8FNG - chains A and E of the 12 polymer chains in the assembly; structure by electron microscopy, 2.20 A resolution.

# Chain A
Molecule: Lamina-associated polypeptide 2, isoform alpha, Integrase chimera
From: Homo sapiens
Notes: EC 2.7.7.-, 3.1.-.-
UniProtKB: chimeric construct of P42166, P12497: residues -53 to -3 from P42166 (LAP2A_HUMAN) positions 50-100 (UniProt number = residue number + 103); residues 1-288 from P12497 positions 1148-1435 (UniProt number = residue number + 1147)
Chain sequence (364 residues; each row starts with the number of its first residue; numbers below 1 keep their minus sign (Gly-75 is residue -75)):
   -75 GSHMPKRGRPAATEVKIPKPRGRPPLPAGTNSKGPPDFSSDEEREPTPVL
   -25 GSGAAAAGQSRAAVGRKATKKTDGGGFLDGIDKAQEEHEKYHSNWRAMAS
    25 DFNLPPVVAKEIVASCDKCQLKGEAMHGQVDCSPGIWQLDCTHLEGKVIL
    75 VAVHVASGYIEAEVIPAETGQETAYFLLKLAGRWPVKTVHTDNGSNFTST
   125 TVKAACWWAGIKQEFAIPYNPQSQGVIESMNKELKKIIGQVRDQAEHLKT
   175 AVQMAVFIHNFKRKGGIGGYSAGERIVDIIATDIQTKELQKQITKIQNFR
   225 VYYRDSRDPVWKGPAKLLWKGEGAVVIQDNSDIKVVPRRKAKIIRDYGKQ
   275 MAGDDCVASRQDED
Disordered / not traced: -75 to 0, 229-235, 269-288
Construct notes: expression tag (-75 to -54); conflict Gln-17 (Arg86 in P42166); linker (-2 to 0); engineered mutation Ala140 (Gly1287 in P12497)
Ion coordination: Zn2+: His12, His16, Cys40, Cys43; Mg2+ site 1: Asp64, Asp116 (together with Dolutegravir); Mg2+ site 2: Asp64, Glu152 (together with Dolutegravir)
Residues lining bound ligands: Dolutegravir (DLU; (4R,12aS)-N-(2,4-difluorobenzyl)-7-hydroxy-4-methyl-6,8-dioxo-3,4,6,8,12,12a-hexahydro-2H-pyrido[1',2':4,5]pyrazino[2,1-b][1,3]oxazine-9-carboxamide): Asp64, Cys65, Asp116, Asn117, Gly118, Tyr143, Pro145, Gln146, Glu152
Swiss-Prot annotation at these positions:
  - modified residue: Thr-46 (Phosphothreonine), Ser-44 (Phosphoserine), Ser-37 (Phosphoserine), Ser-36 (Phosphoserine), Thr-29 (Phosphothreonine), Ser-24 (Phosphoserine), Arg-15 (Omega-N-methylarginine)
  - zinc finger: Asp3 to Gln44 (Integrase-type)
  - DNA-binding region: Phe223 to Asp270 (Integrase-type)
  - binding site (Zn(2+)): His12, His16, Cys40, Cys43
  - binding site (Mg(2+)): Asp64, Asp116, Glu152
From the paper describing this entry:
  - conformationally variable residues (side-chain flip): Gln148
  - mutagenesis - E138K: unchanged catalytic activity
  - mutagenesis - G140A (3- to 5-fold), Q148H (5- to 10-fold), Q148K (5- to 10-fold), Q148R (5- to 10-fold): decreased catalytic activity
  - catalytic residues: Glu152 (citing earlier work)

# Chain E
Molecule: 27-nt DNA strand
Sequence (27 nucleotides; numbered 15 to 41; the number before each row is that of its first residue):
    15 ACTGCTAGAGATTTTCCCGCCCACGCT
Disordered / not traced: 34-41

# Chain A / chain E interface
Contacting residue pairs (26):
  His51(A) - DG18(E)  sugar contact
  Gly52(A) - DT17(E)  hydrogen bond to the phosphate
  Gly52(A) - DG18(E)  hydrogen bond to the phosphate
  Gly52(A) - DC19(E)  phosphate contact
  Gln53(A) - DT17(E)  hydrogen bond to the base
  Gln53(A) - DC19(E)  phosphate contact
  Val54(A) - DG18(E)  phosphate contact
  Val54(A) - DC19(E)  hydrogen bond to the phosphate
  His114(A) - DT17(E)  salt bridge to the phosphate
  Ala140(A) - DT17(E)  phosphate contact
  Ile141(A) - DC16(E)  phosphate contact
  Ile141(A) - DT17(E)  hydrogen bond to the phosphate
  Asn144(A) - DG18(E)  hydrogen bond to the phosphate
  Gln146(A) - DG18(E)  sugar contact
  Ser147(A) - DT17(E)  hydrogen bond to the phosphate
  Gly149(A) - DG18(E)  hydrogen bond to the base
  Gly149(A) - DC19(E)  sugar contact
  Val150(A) - DC19(E)  phosphate contact
  Glu152(A) - DG18(E)  base contact
  Ser153(A) - DG18(E)  base contact
  Ser153(A) - DC19(E)  hydrogen bond to the base
  Ser153(A) - DT20(E)  hydrogen bond to the sugar
  Met154(A) - DA21(E)  phosphate contact
  Lys156(A) - DT20(E)  hydrogen bond to the base
  Glu157(A) - DA21(E)  sugar contact
  His183(A) - DA21(E)  phosphate contact
Also at the interface, not in a pair above, chain A (20 interface residues in all): Val79, Arg187
Also at the interface, not in a pair above, chain E (7 interface residues in all): DG22

# Summary
Chain A and chain E form an interface of 20 and 7 residues respectively; the contacts include 11 hydrogen
bonds and 1 salt bridge. Polar contacts include Gln53(A)-DT17(E), Gly149(A)-DG18(E) and Ser153(A)-DC19(E). The
paper reports the catalytic residue Glu152(A); G140A, Q148H and Q148K of chain A, among others, reduce
catalytic activity; 5 substitutions were tested in all.
Here chain A is Lamina-associated polypeptide 2, isoform alpha, Integrase chimera (Homo sapiens) and chain E
is a 27-nt DNA strand. Entry 8FNG (Structure of G140A HIV-1 intasome with Dolutegravir bound) was determined
by electron microscopy together with 8FND, 8FNH, 8FNJ, 8FNL, 8FNM, 8FNO, 8FNP and 8FNQ from the same study.
